3HOT - chains A and D of the 8 polymer chains in the assembly; structure by X-ray diffraction, 3.25 A resolution.

Chain A:
Protein: Transposable element mariner, complete cds
From: Drosophila mauritiana
Notes: EC 2.7.7.-
UniProt: Q7JQ07 (Q7JQ07_DROMA); numbering as in UniProt (aligned over 1-345)
Amino-acid sequence (345 residues; numbered 1 to 345; the number before each row is that of its first residue):
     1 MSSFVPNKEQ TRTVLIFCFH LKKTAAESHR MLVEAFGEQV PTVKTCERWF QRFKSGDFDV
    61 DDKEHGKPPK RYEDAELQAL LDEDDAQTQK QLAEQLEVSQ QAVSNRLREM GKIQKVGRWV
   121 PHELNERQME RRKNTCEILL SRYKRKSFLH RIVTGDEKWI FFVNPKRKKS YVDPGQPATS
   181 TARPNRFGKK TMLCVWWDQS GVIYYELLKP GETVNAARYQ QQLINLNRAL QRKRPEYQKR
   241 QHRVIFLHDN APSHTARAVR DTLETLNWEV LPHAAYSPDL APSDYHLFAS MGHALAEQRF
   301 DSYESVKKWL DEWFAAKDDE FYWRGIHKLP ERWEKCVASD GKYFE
Disordered / not traced: 1-4, 238-240
Construct notes: engineered mutation Ala216 (Thr in Q7JQ07)
Cystine bridges: Cys136-Cys336
Ion coordination: Mn2+: Asp156, Asp249 (shared with 1 residue of chain G)
Curated features (UniProtKB/Swiss-Prot):
  - DNA-binding region (H-T-H motif): Thr24 to Ser55, Gln89 to Met110
  - region: Ile113 to Asn125 (Linker)
  - binding site (Mg(2+)): Asp156, Asp249, Asp284
  - site: Arg48 (Important for base-specific DNA-binding), Gln100 (Important for base-specific DNA-binding), Arg118 (Important for base-specific DNA-binding), Arg186 (Critical for target DNA recognition), His293 (Important for base-specific DNA-binding)
Reported in the primary citation:
  - Mn2+ coordination: Asp156, Asp249
  - mutagenesis - R118A/T216A, R118Q/T216A: decreased catalytic activity
  - mutagenesis - T216A: unchanged catalytic activity (citing earlier work)
  - mutagenesis - W119P, W119P/T216A: abolished catalytic activity
  - mutagenesis - R186A/T216A (less than 5%): decreased catalytic activity on strand transfer
  - mutagenesis - K158A/T216A, R183A/T216A, N185A/T216A, R186A/T216A, K189A/T216A: unchanged catalytic activity
  - mutagenesis - K158A/T216A, R183A/T216A, N185A/T216A, K189A/T216A: increased catalytic activity on target integration

Chain D:
Molecule: Mos1 TS inverted repeat DNA
Sequence (28 nucleotides; each row starts with the number of its first residue):
    29 AAACGACATT TCATACTTGT ACACCTGA

How chain A and chain D interact:
Contacting residue pairs (37; chain A residue first):
  Thr24(A) - DA31(D)  phosphate contact
  Ala25(A) - DA31(D)  phosphate contact
  Ala26(A) - DA30(D)  phosphate contact
  Ala26(A) - DA31(D)  hydrogen bond to the phosphate
  Arg30(A) - DA30(D)  salt bridge to the phosphate
  Lys44(A) - DC32(D)  base contact
  Lys44(A) - DG33(D)  hydrogen bond to the base
  Glu47(A) - DA31(D)  base contact
  Glu47(A) - DC32(D)  base contact
  Arg48(A) - DA34(D)  base contact
  Gln51(A) - DC32(D)  phosphate contact
  Glu64(A) - DT42(D)  sugar contact
  His65(A) - DT39(D)  base contact
  His65(A) - DC40(D)  hydrogen bond to the sugar
  Gly66(A) - DA41(D)  base contact
  Lys67(A) - DA43(D)  phosphate contact
  Pro68(A) - DT42(D)  base contact
  Pro68(A) - DA43(D)  sugar contact
  Lys70(A) - DA43(D)  phosphate contact
  Lys70(A) - DC44(D)  phosphate contact
  Arg71(A) - DA43(D)  phosphate contact
  Arg71(A) - DC44(D)  hydrogen bond to the phosphate
  Arg71(A) - DT45(D)  salt bridge to the phosphate
  Tyr72(A) - DC44(D)  phosphate contact
  Glu97(A) - DT45(D)  phosphate contact
  Val98(A) - DC44(D)  phosphate contact
  Val98(A) - DT45(D)  phosphate contact
  Ser99(A) - DT45(D)  hydrogen bond to the phosphate
  Ser99(A) - DT46(D)  base contact
  Gln101(A) - DT46(D)  base contact
  Gln101(A) - DG47(D)  hydrogen bond to the base
  Gln101(A) - DT48(D)  hydrogen bond to the base
  Ala102(A) - DT45(D)  phosphate contact
  Arg106(A) - DC44(D)  salt bridge to the phosphate
  Arg167(A) - DC53(D)  salt bridge to the phosphate
  Pro174(A) - DA51(D)  phosphate contact
  Gly175(A) - DA51(D)  hydrogen bond to the phosphate
Other interface residues (no listed pair), chain A (28 interface residues in all): Pro69, Gln176, Arg183
Other interface residues (no listed pair), chain D (19 interface residues in all): DC50, DA56

Summary:
28 residues of chain A face 19 of chain D across their interface; the contacts include 8 hydrogen bonds and 4
salt bridges. Among the polar pairs are Lys44(A)-DG33(D), Gln101(A)-DG47(D) and Gln101(A)-DT48(D). The paper
reports that K158A/T216A, R183A/T216A and N185A/T216A of chain A, among others, increase catalytic activity on
target integration; Mn2+ coordination by Asp156(A) and Asp249(A); 10 substitutions were tested in all.
Chain A is Transposable element mariner, complete cds (Drosophila mauritiana) and chain D is Mos1 TS inverted
repeat DNA; the structure, Crystal structure of the Mos1 mariner paired end complex with Mn, was determined by
X-ray diffraction, deposited together with 3HOS.
